7A6Y - chains A and C of the 4 polymer chains in the assembly; structure by X-ray diffraction, 2.50 A resolution.

Chain A (and C):
Protein: 14-3-3 protein gamma
Source organism: Homo sapiens
Notes: chain C of this document is another copy of the same molecule, construct and numbering; everything in this record applies to it too
UniProtKB: P61981 (1433G_HUMAN); residues 1-234 here = UniProt positions 1-234
Sequence (236 residues; row label = number of the first residue in the row; numbers below 1 keep their minus sign (Gly-1 is residue -1)):
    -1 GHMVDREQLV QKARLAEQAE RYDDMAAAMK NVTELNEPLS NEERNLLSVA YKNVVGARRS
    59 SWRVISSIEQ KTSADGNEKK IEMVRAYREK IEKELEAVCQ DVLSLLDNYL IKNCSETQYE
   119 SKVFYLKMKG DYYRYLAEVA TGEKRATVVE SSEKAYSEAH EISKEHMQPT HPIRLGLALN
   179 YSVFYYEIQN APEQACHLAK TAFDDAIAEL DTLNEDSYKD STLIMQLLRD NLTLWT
Disordered / not traced: -1 to 1, 71-73, 212-215 (chain C: -1 to 1, 209-215, 234)
Differences from the reference sequence: expression tag (-1 to 0)
Small-molecule neighbours: fusicoccin (FSC): Glu15, Glu40, Asn43, Leu44, Ser46, Val47, Lys50, Phe122, Lys125, Met126, Pro170, Ile171, Gly174, Lys217, Asp218, Leu221, Ile222
Swiss-Prot annotation at these positions:
  - site (Interaction with phosphoserine on interacting protein): Arg57, Arg132
  - modified residue: Met1 (N-acetylmethionine), Val2 (N-acetylvaline), Ser71 (Phosphoserine), Tyr133 (Phosphotyrosine), Thr145 (Phosphothreonine), Ser215 (Phosphoserine), Thr234 (Phosphothreonine)
  - natural variant: Glu15 (E15A: In DEE56; uncertain significance), Lys50 (K50Q: Found in an individual with autism; uncertain significance), Asp129 (D129E: In DEE56), Arg132 (R132C: In DEE56), Tyr133 (Y133S: Found in an individual with neurodevelopmental disorder)
What the authors report for this chain:
  - binding site for fusicoccin: Asn43, Lys125, Asp218

Chain A / chain C interface:
Contacting residue pairs - 41 pairs, chain A then chain C:
  Gln6(A) - Met81(C)
  Gln9(A) - Met81(C)
  Lys10(A) - Met81(C)
  Lys10(A) - Tyr85(C)
  Leu13(A) - Ile63(C)
  Leu13(A) - Ile66(C)  hydrophobic
  Leu13(A) - Met81(C)  hydrophobic
  Leu13(A) - Val82(C)  hydrophobic
  Ala14(A) - Tyr85(C)
  Gln16(A) - Val62(C)
  Ala17(A) - Ser59(C)  hydrogen bond (backbone-side chain)
  Ala17(A) - Ile63(C)  hydrophobic
  Arg19(A) - Arg56(C)
  Arg19(A) - Ser59(C)
  Arg19(A) - Tyr85(C)  hydrogen bond
  Arg19(A) - Lys88(C)
  Arg19(A) - Ile89(C)
  Arg19(A) - Glu92(C)  salt bridge
  Asp22(A) - Tyr85(C)  hydrogen bond
  Asp22(A) - Lys88(C)
  Ser59(A) - Ala17(C)  hydrogen bond (side chain-backbone)
  Ser59(A) - Arg19(C)
  Val62(A) - Gln16(C)
  Ile63(A) - Leu13(C)  hydrophobic
  Ile63(A) - Ala17(C)  hydrophobic
  Ile66(A) - Leu13(C)  hydrophobic
  Ile66(A) - Gln16(C)
  Lys77(A) - Gln6(C)
  Lys78(A) - Gln6(C)
  Met81(A) - Gln6(C)
  Met81(A) - Gln9(C)
  Met81(A) - Lys10(C)
  Met81(A) - Leu13(C)  hydrophobic
  Val82(A) - Leu13(C)  hydrophobic
  Tyr85(A) - Ala14(C)
  Tyr85(A) - Arg19(C)  hydrogen bond
  Tyr85(A) - Asp22(C)  hydrogen bond
  Lys88(A) - Arg19(C)
  Lys88(A) - Asp22(C)
  Ile89(A) - Arg19(C)
  Glu92(A) - Arg19(C)  salt bridge
Also at the interface, not in a pair above, chain A (22 interface residues in all): Arg56
Also at the interface, not in a pair above, chain C (21 interface residues in all): Lys78

Overview:
22 residues of chain A and 21 residues of chain C are in contact, with 6 hydrogen bonds and 2 salt bridges.
Polar contacts include Arg19(A)-Glu92(C), Ala17(A)-Ser59(C) and Arg19(A)-Tyr85(C). Bound to chain A:
fusicoccin. The paper reports a binding site for fusicoccin at Asn43(A), Lys125(A) and Asp218(A).
Chain A and chain C are both 14-3-3 protein gamma (Homo sapiens); the structure, Structure of 14-3-3 gamma in
complex with DAPK2 peptide stabilized by FC-A, was determined by X-ray diffraction, deposited together with
7A6R.
